PDB entry 9JHL | electron microscopy, 2.86 A resolution | chains A and B of the 6 polymer chains in the assembly

[Chain A (and B)]
Protein: Clostridium perfringen Argonaute
From: Clostridium perfringenosum
Notes: chain B of this document is another copy of the same molecule, construct and numbering; everything in this record applies to it too
Chain sequence (751 residues; each row starts with the number of its first residue):
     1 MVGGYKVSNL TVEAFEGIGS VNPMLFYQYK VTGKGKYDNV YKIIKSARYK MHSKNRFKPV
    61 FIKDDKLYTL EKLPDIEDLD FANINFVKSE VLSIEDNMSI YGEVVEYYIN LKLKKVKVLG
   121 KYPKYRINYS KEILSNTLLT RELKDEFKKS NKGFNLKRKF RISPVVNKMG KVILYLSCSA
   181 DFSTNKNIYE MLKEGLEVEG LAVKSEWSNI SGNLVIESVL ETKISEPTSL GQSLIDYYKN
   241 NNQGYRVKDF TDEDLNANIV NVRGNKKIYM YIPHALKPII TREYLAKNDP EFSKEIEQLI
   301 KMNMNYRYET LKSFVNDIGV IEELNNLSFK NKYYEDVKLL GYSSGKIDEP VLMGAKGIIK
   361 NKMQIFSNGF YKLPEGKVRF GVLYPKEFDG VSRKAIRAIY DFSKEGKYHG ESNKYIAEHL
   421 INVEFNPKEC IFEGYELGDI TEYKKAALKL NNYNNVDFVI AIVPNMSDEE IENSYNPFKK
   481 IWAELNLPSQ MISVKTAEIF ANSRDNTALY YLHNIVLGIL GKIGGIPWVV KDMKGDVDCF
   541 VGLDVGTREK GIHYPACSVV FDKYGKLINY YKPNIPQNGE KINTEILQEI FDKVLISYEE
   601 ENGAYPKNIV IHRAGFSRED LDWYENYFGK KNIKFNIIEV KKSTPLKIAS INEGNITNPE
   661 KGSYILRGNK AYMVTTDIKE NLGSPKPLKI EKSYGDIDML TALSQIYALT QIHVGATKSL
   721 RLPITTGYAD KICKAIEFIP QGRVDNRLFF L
Not modelled in the structure: 1-6
Metal / ion sites: Mn2+ site 1: Asp-544, Asp-730 (shared with 1 residue of chain E); Mn2+ site 2: Leu-751 (shared with 2 residues of chain C)

[Chain A / chain B interface]
Residue-residue contacts (66):
  Asp-38(A) / Asn-240(B)
  Asp-38(A) / Asn-241(B)
  Asn-240(A) / Asp-38(B)
  Asn-241(A) / Asp-38(B)
  Asp-439(A) / Lys-631(B)  salt bridge
  Ile-440(A) / Gln-588(B)
  Ile-440(A) / Asp-592(B)
  Thr-441(A) / Asp-592(B)
  Thr-441(A) / Tyr-605(B)
  Thr-441(A) / Lys-631(B)
  Lys-444(A) / Asp-592(B)
  Lys-444(A) / Ile-596(B)
  Lys-445(A) / Glu-599(B)
  Lys-445(A) / Tyr-605(B)  hydrogen bond
  Leu-448(A) / Ile-596(B)  hydrophobic
  Asn-451(A) / Arg-743(B)
  Lys-480(A) / Glu-589(B)  salt bridge
  Glu-484(A) / Tyr-571(B)
  Glu-484(A) / Lys-593(B)  salt bridge
  Leu-485(A) / Arg-743(B)
  Arg-548(A) / Ile-575(B)
  Arg-548(A) / Pro-576(B)  hydrogen bond (side chain-backbone)
  Lys-550(A) / Asn-578(B)  hydrogen bond (backbone-side chain)
  Gly-551(A) / Gly-551(B)
  Ile-552(A) / Pro-576(B)
  Ile-552(A) / Gln-577(B)
  Ile-552(A) / Asn-578(B)
  His-553(A) / Pro-576(B)
  Tyr-571(A) / Glu-484(B)
  Lys-572(A) / Lys-572(B)
  Asn-574(A) / Ile-736(B)
  Asn-574(A) / Glu-737(B)  hydrogen bond (side chain-backbone)
  Ile-575(A) / Arg-548(B)
  Ile-575(A) / Ile-736(B)  hydrophobic
  Ile-575(A) / Glu-737(B)
  Pro-576(A) / Arg-548(B)  hydrogen bond (backbone-side chain)
  Pro-576(A) / Ile-552(B)
  Pro-576(A) / His-553(B)
  Pro-576(A) / Pro-576(B)  hydrophobic
  Gln-577(A) / Ile-552(B)
  Asn-578(A) / Lys-550(B)  hydrogen bond (side chain-backbone)
  Asn-578(A) / Ile-552(B)
  Gln-588(A) / Ile-440(B)
  Glu-589(A) / Lys-480(B)  salt bridge
  Glu-589(A) / Glu-737(B)
  Asp-592(A) / Ile-440(B)
  Asp-592(A) / Thr-441(B)
  Asp-592(A) / Lys-444(B)
  Lys-593(A) / Glu-484(B)  salt bridge
  Ile-596(A) / Lys-444(B)
  Ile-596(A) / Leu-448(B)  hydrophobic
  Glu-599(A) / Lys-445(B)
  Tyr-605(A) / Thr-441(B)
  Tyr-605(A) / Lys-445(B)  hydrogen bond
  Lys-631(A) / Asp-439(B)  salt bridge
  Lys-631(A) / Thr-441(B)
  Ile-736(A) / Asn-574(B)
  Ile-736(A) / Ile-575(B)  hydrophobic
  Glu-737(A) / Asn-574(B)  hydrogen bond (backbone-side chain)
  Glu-737(A) / Ile-575(B)
  Glu-737(A) / Glu-589(B)
  Gln-741(A) / Gln-741(B)  hydrogen bond (side chain-backbone)
  Gln-741(A) / Gly-742(B)
  Gly-742(A) / Gln-741(B)
  Arg-743(A) / Asn-451(B)
  Arg-743(A) / Leu-485(B)
Other interface residues (no listed pair), chain A (40 interface residues in all): Glu-442, Pro-740
Other interface residues (no listed pair), chain B (40 interface residues in all): Glu-442, Pro-740

[Overview]
Chain A and chain B each contribute 40 residues to their interface, with 9 hydrogen bonds and 6 salt bridges.
Polar pairs include Asp-439(A)/Lys-631(B), Lys-480(A)/Glu-589(B) and Glu-484(A)/Lys-593(B). Asp-544(A) and
Asp-730(A) form the Mn2+ site 1.
Chain A and chain B are both Clostridium perfringen Argonaute (Clostridium perfringenosum); the structure,
Cryo-EM structure of CpAgo_gDNA-tg_dsDNA dimeric ternary complex, was determined by electron microscopy.
